6OUT - chains B and C of the 3 polymer chains in the assembly; structure by electron microscopy, 2.60 A resolution.

# Chain B (and C)
Protein: Capsid protein VP1
From: Norwalk virus (strain GI/Human/United States/Norwalk/1968)
Notes: chain C of this document is another copy of the same molecule, construct and numbering; everything in this record applies to it too
Reference sequence: Q83884 (CAPSD_NVN68); numbering as in UniProt (aligned over 1-530)
Sequence (530 residues; numbered 1 to 530; the number before each row is that of its first residue):
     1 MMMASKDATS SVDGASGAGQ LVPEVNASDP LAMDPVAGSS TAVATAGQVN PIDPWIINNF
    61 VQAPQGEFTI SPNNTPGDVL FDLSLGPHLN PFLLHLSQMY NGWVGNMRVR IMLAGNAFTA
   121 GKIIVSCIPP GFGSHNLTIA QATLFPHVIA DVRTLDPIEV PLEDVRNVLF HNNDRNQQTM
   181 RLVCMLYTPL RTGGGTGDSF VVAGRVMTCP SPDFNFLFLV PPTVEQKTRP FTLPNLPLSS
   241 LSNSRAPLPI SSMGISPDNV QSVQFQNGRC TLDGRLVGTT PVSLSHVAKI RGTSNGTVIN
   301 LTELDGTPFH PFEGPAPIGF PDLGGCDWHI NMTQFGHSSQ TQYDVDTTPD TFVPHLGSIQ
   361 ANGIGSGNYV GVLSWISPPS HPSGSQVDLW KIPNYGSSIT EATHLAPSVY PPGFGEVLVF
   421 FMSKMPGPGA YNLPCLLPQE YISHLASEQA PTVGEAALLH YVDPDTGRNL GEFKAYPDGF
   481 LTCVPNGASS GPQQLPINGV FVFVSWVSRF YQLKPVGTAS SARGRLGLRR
Not modelled in the structure: 1-8, 520-530 (chain C: 1-28, 520-530)

# How chain B and chain C interact
Pairs across the interface (69; chain B residue first):
  Thr9(B) with Asp29(C); Leu31(C); Val148(C)
  Ser10(B) with Asp29(C), hydrogen bond (backbone-backbone); Pro30(C), hydrogen bond (side chain-backbone); Leu31(C); His147(C); Val148(C); Ile149(C), hydrogen bond (backbone-backbone)
  Ser11(B) with Ile149(C)
  Val12(B) with Ile149(C), hydrogen bond (backbone-backbone); Ala150(C); Asp151(C), hydrogen bond (backbone-backbone); Thr154(C)
  Gly14(B) with Asp151(C); Arg153(C)
  Ser16(B) with Leu155(C), hydrogen bond (side chain-backbone)
  Gly17(B) with Asn116(C); Ala117(C); Arg153(C)
  Ala18(B) with Ala117(C); Arg153(C)
  Leu21(B) with Phe118(C), hydrophobic
  Trp55(B) with Ala32(C); Asp34(C)
  Val61(B) with Thr143(C); Leu144(C), hydrophobic
  Gln62(B) with Ile139(C); Ala140(C); Thr143(C); Tyr187(C), hydrogen bond
  Glu67(B) with Ile139(C)
  Pro91(B) with Leu144(C), hydrophobic
  Phe92(B) with Leu144(C), hydrophobic
  Met112(B) with Lys122(C)
  Ala114(B) with Ala120(C); Arg153(C), hydrogen bond (backbone-side chain)
  Gly115(B) with Arg153(C)
  Asn116(B) with Phe118(C); Thr119(C); Ala120(C); Arg191(C), hydrogen bond (side chain-backbone); Thr192(C)
  Phe118(B) with Phe118(C), hydrophobic
  Leu155(B) with Arg153(C)
  Gly195(B) with Gly194(C), hydrogen bond (backbone-backbone); Thr196(C), hydrogen bond (backbone-side chain)
  Gly197(B) with Thr196(C)
  Ser199(B) with Arg191(C), hydrogen bond (backbone-side chain)
  Phe200(B) with Arg191(C)
  Val201(B) with Arg191(C), hydrogen bond (backbone-side chain)
  Arg205(B) with Tyr187(C), hydrogen bond (side chain-backbone); Thr188(C)
  Met207(B) with Thr143(C)
  Asp463(B) with Phe414(C)
  Pro464(B) with Asn136(C), hydrogen bond (backbone-side chain); Arg509(C)
  Asp465(B) with Arg509(C), hydrogen bond (backbone-side chain)
  Thr466(B) with Phe414(C); Arg509(C); Phe510(C); Gln512(C)
  Gly467(B) with Asn136(C)
  Arg468(B) with Phe414(C); Gln512(C), hydrogen bond
  Asn469(B) with Thr75(C)
  Leu470(B) with Phe414(C), hydrophobic
  Lys514(B) with Asn73(C), hydrogen bond (side chain-backbone); Thr75(C)
Interface residues without a listed pair, chain B (50 interface residues in all): Asp13, Val22, Phe60, Arg110, Gly194, Thr196, Ala203, His460, Val462, Pro496, Val502, Phe503, Val504
Interface residues without a listed pair, chain C (44 interface residues in all): Met33, Asn74, Pro76, Thr138, Asp156, Pro189, Gly193, Gly413

# Summary
50 residues of chain B and 44 residues of chain C are in contact, with 18 hydrogen bonds. Polar contacts
include Ser10(B)-Pro30(C), Ser16(B)-Leu155(C) and Gln62(B)-Tyr187(C).
Both chains are Capsid protein VP1 (Norwalk virus (strain GI/Human/United States/Norwalk/1968)). Entry 6OUT
(Asymmetric focused reconstruction of human norovirus GI.1 Norwalk strain VLP asymmetric unit in T=3 symmetry)
was determined by electron microscopy, deposited together with 6OTF, 6OU9, 6OUC and 6OUU.
